PDB entry 6PSV | electron microscopy, 3.50 A resolution | chains J and O of the 10 polymer chains in the assembly

Chain J:
Protein: DNA-directed RNA polymerase subunit beta'
Organism: Escherichia coli
Notes: EC 2.7.7.6
UniProtKB: P0A8T7 (RPOC_ECOLI); numbering as in UniProt (aligned over 2-1407)
Sequence (1430 residues; row label = number of the first residue in the row):
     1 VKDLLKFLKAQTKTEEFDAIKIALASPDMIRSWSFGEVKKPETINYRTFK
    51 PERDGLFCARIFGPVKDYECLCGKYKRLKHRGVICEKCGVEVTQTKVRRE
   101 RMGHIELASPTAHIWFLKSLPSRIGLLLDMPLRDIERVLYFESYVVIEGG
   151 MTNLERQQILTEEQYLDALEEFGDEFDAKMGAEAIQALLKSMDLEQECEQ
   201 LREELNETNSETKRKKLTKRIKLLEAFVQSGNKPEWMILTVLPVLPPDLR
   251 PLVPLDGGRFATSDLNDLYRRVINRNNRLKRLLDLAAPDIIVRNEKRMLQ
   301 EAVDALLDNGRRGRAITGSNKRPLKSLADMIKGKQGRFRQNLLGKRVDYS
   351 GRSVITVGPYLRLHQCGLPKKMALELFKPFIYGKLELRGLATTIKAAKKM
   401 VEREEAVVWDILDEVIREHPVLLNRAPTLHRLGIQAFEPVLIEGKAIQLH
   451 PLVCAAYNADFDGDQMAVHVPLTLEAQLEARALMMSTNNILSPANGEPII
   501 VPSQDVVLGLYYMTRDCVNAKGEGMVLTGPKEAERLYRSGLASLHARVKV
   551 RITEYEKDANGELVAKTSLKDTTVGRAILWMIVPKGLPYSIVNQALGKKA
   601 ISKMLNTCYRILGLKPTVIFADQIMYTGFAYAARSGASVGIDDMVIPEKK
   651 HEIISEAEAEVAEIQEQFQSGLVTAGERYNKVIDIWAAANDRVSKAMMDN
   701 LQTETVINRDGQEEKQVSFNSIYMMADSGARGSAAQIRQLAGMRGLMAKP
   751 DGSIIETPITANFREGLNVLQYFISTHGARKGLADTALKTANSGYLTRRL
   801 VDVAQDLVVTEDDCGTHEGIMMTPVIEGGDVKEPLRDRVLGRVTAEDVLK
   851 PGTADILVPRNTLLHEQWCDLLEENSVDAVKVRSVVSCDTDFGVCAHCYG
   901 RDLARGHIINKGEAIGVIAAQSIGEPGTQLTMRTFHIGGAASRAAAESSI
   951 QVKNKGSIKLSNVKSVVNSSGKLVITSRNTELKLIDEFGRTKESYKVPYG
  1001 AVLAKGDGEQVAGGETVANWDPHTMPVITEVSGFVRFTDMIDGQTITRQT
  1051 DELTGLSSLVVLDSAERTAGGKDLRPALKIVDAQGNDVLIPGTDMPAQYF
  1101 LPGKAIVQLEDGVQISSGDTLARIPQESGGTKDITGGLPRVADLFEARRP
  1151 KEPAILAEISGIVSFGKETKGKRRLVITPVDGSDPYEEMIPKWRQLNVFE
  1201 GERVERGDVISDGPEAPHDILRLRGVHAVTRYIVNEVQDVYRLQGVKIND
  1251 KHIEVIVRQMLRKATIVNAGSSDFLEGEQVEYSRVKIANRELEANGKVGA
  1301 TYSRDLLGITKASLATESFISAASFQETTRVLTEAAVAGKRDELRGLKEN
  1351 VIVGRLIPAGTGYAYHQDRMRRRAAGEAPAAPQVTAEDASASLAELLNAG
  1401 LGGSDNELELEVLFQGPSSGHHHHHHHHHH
Unresolved in the structure: 1-15, 938-947, 1127-1131, 1376-1430
Construct notes: expression tag (1, 1408-1430)
UniProt features mapped onto this chain:
  - binding site (Zn(2+)): Cys70, Cys72, Cys85, Cys88, Cys814, Cys888, Cys895, Cys898
  - binding site (Mg(2+)): Asp460, Asp462, Asp464
  - modified residue: Lys983 (N6-acetyllysine)
Ion coordination: Zn2+ site 1: Cys70, Cys72, Cys85, Cys88; Mg2+: Asp462, Asp464; Zn2+ site 2: Cys814, Cys888, Cys895, Cys898
Small-molecule neighbours: chapso (1N7): Ile937, Leu1243, Gln1244

Chain O:
Molecule: 85-nt DNA strand
Sequence (85 nucleotides; each row starts with the number of its first residue):
     1 GGCGGCGCTTATTTGCACAAATCCATTGACAAAAGAAGGCTAAAAGGGCA
    51 TATTCCTCGGCCTTTGAATTGTCCATATAGAACGC
Unresolved in the structure: 1-15, 58-62, 76-85

Chain J / chain O interface:
Contacting residue pairs (8; chain J residue first):
  Tyr46(J) with DA44(O), hydrogen bond to the phosphate
  Arg47(J) with DA43(O), hydrogen bond to the phosphate; DA44(O), salt bridge to the phosphate
  Lys74(J) with DA36(O), salt bridge to the phosphate
  Arg1148(J) with DG66(O), phosphate contact; DA67(O), salt bridge to the phosphate
  Lys1170(J) with DA75(O), hydrogen bond to the phosphate
  Lys1311(J) with DA68(O), phosphate contact
Also at the interface, not in a pair above, chain J (8 interface residues in all): Lys219, Gly1171
Also at the interface, not in a pair above, chain O (8 interface residues in all): DT69

Summary:
The chain J/chain O interface involves 8 residues from each chain; the contacts include 3 hydrogen bonds and 3
salt bridges. Polar contacts include Tyr46(J)-DA44(O), Arg47(J)-DA43(O) and Lys1170(J)-DA75(O). Chain J binds
chapso. UniProt lists 8 Zn2+-binding residues and 3 Mg2+-binding residues on chain J.
Here chain J is DNA-directed RNA polymerase subunit beta' (Escherichia coli) and chain O is an 85-nt DNA
strand. Entry 6PSV (Escherichia coli RNA polymerase promoter unwinding intermediate (TpreRPo) with TraR and
rpsT P2 promoter) was determined by electron microscopy, deposited together with 6PSQ, 6PSR, 6PSS, 6PST, 6PSU
and 6PSW.
